Entry 8PJA (X-ray diffraction, 1.60 A resolution); this record covers chain A.

[Chain A]
Protein: Peptidyl-prolyl cis-trans isomerase FKBP5
Notes: EC 5.2.1.8
UniProt: Q13451 (FKBP5_HUMAN); residues 16-140 here = UniProt positions 16-140
Chain sequence (128 residues; numbered 13 to 140; the number before each row is that of its first residue):
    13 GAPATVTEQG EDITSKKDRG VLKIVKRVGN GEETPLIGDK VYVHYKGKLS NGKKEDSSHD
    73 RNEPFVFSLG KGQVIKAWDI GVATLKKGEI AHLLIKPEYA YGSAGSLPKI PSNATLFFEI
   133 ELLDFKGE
Glycans and other covalent adducts: covalent link Lys-58/Glu-67
Modified positions: Leu-48 (norleucine; NLE); Leu-97 (norleucine; NLE)
Differences from the reference sequence: expression tag (13-15); engineered mutation Thr-19 (Ala in Q13451), Leu-48 (Met in Q13451), Glu-67 (Phe in Q13451), Leu-97 (Met in Q13451), Ala-103 (Cys in Q13451), Ile-107 (Cys in Q13451)
Ligand contacts: SAFit1 (GY1; 2-[3-[(1R)-1-[(2S)-1-[(2S)-2-cyclohexyl-2-(3,4,5-trimethoxyphenyl)ethanoyl]piperidin-2-yl]carbonyloxy-3-(3,4-dimethoxyphenyl)propyl]phenoxy]ethanoic acid): Tyr-57, Gly-59, Lys-60, Leu-61, Lys-66, Asp-68, Arg-73, Phe-77, Val-78, Phe-79, Gly-84, Gln-85, Val-86, Ile-87, Trp-90, Ala-112, Tyr-113, Ser-118, Ile-122, Leu-128, Phe-130
Swiss-Prot annotation at these positions:
  - modified residue: Lys-28 (N6-acetyllysine)
  - mutagenesis: Lys-28 (K28Q: Mimics acetylation; impaired interaction with AKT1 and PHLPP1; when associated with Q-155; K28R: Decreased acetylation; promotes interaction with AKT1 and PHLPP1; when associated with R-155)
What the authors report for this chain:
  - contacts within the chain: Lys-58/Glu-67

[In short]
Bound to chain A: SAFit1. UniProt lists one mutagenesis site. From the paper: contacts within the chain
involving Lys-58 and Glu-67.
Chain A is Peptidyl-prolyl cis-trans isomerase FKBP5; the structure, FKBP51FK1 F67E/K58 (i, i+9) in complex
with SAFit1, was determined by X-ray diffraction together with 8PJ8 from the same study.
